Entry 7JPP (electron microscopy, 3.70 A resolution); this record covers chains B and D of the 5 polymer chains in the assembly.

Chain B:
Name: Origin recognition complex subunit 2
From: Homo sapiens
UniProtKB: Q13416 (ORC2_HUMAN); residues 1-577 here = UniProt positions 1-577
Amino-acid sequence (577 residues; each row starts with the number of its first residue):
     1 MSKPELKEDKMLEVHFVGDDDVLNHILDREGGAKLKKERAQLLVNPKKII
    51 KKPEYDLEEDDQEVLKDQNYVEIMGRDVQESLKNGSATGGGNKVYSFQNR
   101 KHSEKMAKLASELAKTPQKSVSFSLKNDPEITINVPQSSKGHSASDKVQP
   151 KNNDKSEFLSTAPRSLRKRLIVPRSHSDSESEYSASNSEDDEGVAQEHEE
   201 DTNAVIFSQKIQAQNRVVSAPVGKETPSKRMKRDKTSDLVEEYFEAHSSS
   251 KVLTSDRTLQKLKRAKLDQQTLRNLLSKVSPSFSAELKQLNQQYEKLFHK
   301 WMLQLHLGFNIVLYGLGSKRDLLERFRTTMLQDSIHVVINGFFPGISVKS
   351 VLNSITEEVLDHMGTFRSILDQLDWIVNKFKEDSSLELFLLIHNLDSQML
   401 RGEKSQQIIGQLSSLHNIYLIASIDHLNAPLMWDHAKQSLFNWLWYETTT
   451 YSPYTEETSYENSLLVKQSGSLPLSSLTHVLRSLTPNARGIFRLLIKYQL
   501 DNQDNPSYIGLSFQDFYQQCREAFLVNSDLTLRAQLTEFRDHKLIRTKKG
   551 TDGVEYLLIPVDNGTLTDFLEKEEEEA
Unresolved in the structure: 1-267, 575-577
UniProt features mapped onto this chain:
  - modified residue: Thr116 (Phosphothreonine), Ser122 (Phosphoserine), Ser138 (Phosphoserine), Thr226 (Phosphothreonine), Ser248 (Phosphoserine), Ser280 (Phosphoserine)

Chain D:
Name: Origin recognition complex subunit 4
From: Homo sapiens
UniProtKB: O43929 (ORC4_HUMAN); residue numbers follow UniProt; this construct covers 1-436
Amino-acid sequence (436 residues; row label = number of the first residue in the row):
     1 MSSRKSKSNSLIHTECLSQVQRILRERFCRQSPHSNLFGVQVQYKHLSEL
    51 LKRTALHGESNSVLIIGPRGSGKTMLINHALKELMEIEEVSENVLQVHLN
   101 GLLQINDKIALKEITRQLNLENVVGDKVFGSFAENLSFLLEALKKGDRTS
   151 SCPVIFILDEFDLFAHHKNQTLLYNLFDISQSAQTPIAVIGLTCRLDILE
   201 LLEKRVKSRFSHRQIHLMNSFGFPQYVKIFKEQLSLPAEFPDKVFAEKWN
   251 ENVQYLSEDRSVQEVLQKHFNISKNLRSLHMLLMLALNRVTASHPFMTAV
   301 DLMEASQLCSMDSKANIVHGLSVLEICLIIAMKHLNDIYEEEPFNFQMVY
   351 NEFQKFVQRKAHSVYNFEKPVVMKAFEHLQQLELIKPMERTSGNSQREYQ
   401 LMKLLLDNTQIMNALQKYPNCPTDVRQWATSSLSWL
Unresolved in the structure: 1-16, 143-151, 432-436
Ligand contacts: ATP (adenosine-5'-triphosphate): Gln31, His34, Asn36, Leu37, Phe38, Val40, Pro68, Arg69, Gly70, Ser71, Gly72, Lys73, Thr74, Met75, Asp159, Glu160, Leu276, Arg277, His280
UniProt features mapped onto this chain:
  - binding site (ATP): Gly67 to Thr74
  - modified residue: Lys7 (N6-methyllysine)
  - natural variant: Tyr174 (Y174C: In MGORS2)
  - mutagenesis: Lys73 (K73A/E: Impairs ORC complex formation), Asp159 to Glu160 (Impairs ORC complex formation)

Chain B / chain D interface:
Residue-residue contacts - 9 pairs, chain B then chain D:
  Asp501(B) - Lys168(D)  hydrogen bond (backbone-side chain)
  Asp504(B) - Lys168(D)  salt bridge
  Asp504(B) - Asn169(D)
  Tyr508(B) - Asn169(D)
  Ser512(B) - Lys204(D)  hydrogen bond
  Gln518(B) - Leu201(D)
  Glu522(B) - Arg195(D)  salt bridge
  Glu522(B) - Leu201(D)
  Val554(B) - Lys204(D)
Also at the interface, not in a pair above, chain D (7 interface residues in all): Glu200, Arg205

Overview:
Chain B and chain D each contribute 7 residues to their interface; the contacts include 2 hydrogen bonds and 2
salt bridges. Polar pairs include Asp504(B)-Lys168(D), Glu522(B)-Arg195(D) and Asp501(B)-Lys168(D). Chain D
binds ATP. From UniProt: 8 ATP-binding residues and 3 mutagenesis sites on chain D.
Chain B is Origin recognition complex subunit 2 and chain D is Origin recognition complex subunit 4, both from
Homo sapiens; the structure, ORC-O2WH: Human Origin Recognition Complex (ORC) with dynamic/unresolved ORC1
AAA+ domain, was determined by electron microscopy together with 7JPR, 7JPS, 7JPO and 7JPQ from the same
study.
